4IHL - chains A and P of the 3 polymer chains in the assembly; structure by X-ray diffraction, 2.20 A resolution.

# Chain A
Molecule: 14-3-3 protein zeta/delta
From: Homo sapiens
UniProt: P63104 (1433Z_HUMAN); residue numbers follow UniProt; this construct covers 1-230
Chain sequence (235 residues; each row starts with the number of its first residue; numbers below 1 keep their minus sign (Gly-4 is residue -4)):
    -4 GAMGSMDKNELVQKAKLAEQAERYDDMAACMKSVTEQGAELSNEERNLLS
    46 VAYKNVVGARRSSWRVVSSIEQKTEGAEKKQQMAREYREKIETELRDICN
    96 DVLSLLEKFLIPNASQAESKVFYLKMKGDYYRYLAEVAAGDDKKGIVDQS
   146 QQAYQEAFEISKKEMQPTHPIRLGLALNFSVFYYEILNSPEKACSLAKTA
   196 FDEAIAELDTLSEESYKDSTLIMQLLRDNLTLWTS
Disordered / not traced: -4 to 0
Sequence notes: expression tag (-4 to 0)
Metal / ion sites: K+ near Asp124 (its only coordinating residue here)
Residues lining bound ligands: Cotylenin A (1F5; (1R,3aS,4R,5R,6R,9aR,10E)-6-({(1S,2R,4S,5R,6R,8S,9S)-5-hydroxy-2-(methoxymethyl)-9-methyl-9-[(2S)-oxiran-2-yl]-3,7,10,1 1-tetraoxatricyclo[6.2.1.0~1,6~]undec-4-yl}oxy)-1-(methoxymethyl)-4,9a-dimethyl-7-(propan-2-yl)-1,2,3,3a,4,5,6,8,9,9a-de cahydrodicyclopenta[a,d][8]annulene-1,5-diol): Asn42, Leu43, Ser45, Val46, Phe117, Lys120, Met121, Pro165, Ile166, Asp213, Leu216, Ile217

# Chain P
Molecule: RAF proto-oncogene serine/threonine-protein kinase
Notes: EC 2.7.11.1
UniProt: P04049 (RAF1_HUMAN); residues 229-264 here = UniProt positions 229-264
Chain sequence (36 residues; numbered 229 to 264; the number before each row is that of its first residue):
   229 QHRYSTPHAFTFNTSSPSSEGSLSQRQRSTSTPNVH
Disordered / not traced: 229, 238-254, 264
Modified positions: Ser233 (phosphoserine; SEP); Ser259 (phosphoserine; SEP)
Curated features (UniProtKB/Swiss-Prot):
  - modified residue (Phosphoserine): Ser252, Ser259
Residues lining bound ligands:
  - Cotylenin A (1F5; (1R,3aS,4R,5R,6R,9aR,10E)-6-({(1S,2R,4S,5R,6R,8S,9S)-5-hydroxy-2-(methoxymethyl)-9-methyl-9-[(2S)-oxiran-2-yl]-3,7,10,1 1-tetraoxatricyclo[6.2.1.0~1,6~]undec-4-yl}oxy)-1-(methoxymethyl)-4,9a-dimethyl-7-(propan-2-yl)-1,2,3,3a,4,5,6,8,9,9a-de cahydrodicyclopenta[a,d][8]annulene-1,5-diol), molecule 1: Thr234, Pro235, Ala237
  - Cotylenin A (1F5), molecule 2: Thr260, Pro261, Asn262, Val263

# How chain A and chain P interact
Contacting residue pairs (25; chain A residue first):
  Val46(A) with Asn262(P), hydrogen bond (backbone-side chain)
  Lys49(A) with Ser259(P); Thr260(P); Asn262(P)
  Asn50(A) with Asn262(P)
  Arg56(A) with Ser259(P)
  Lys120(A) with Thr260(P), hydrogen bond
  Arg127(A) with Ser259(P)
  Tyr128(A) with Ser259(P)
  Gly169(A) with Thr260(P), hydrogen bond (backbone-side chain)
  Leu172(A) with Thr258(P); Ser259(P); Thr260(P)
  Asn173(A) with Ser259(P); Thr260(P), hydrogen bond
  Val176(A) with Thr258(P)
  Tyr179(A) with Ser257(P)
  Glu180(A) with Ser257(P), hydrogen bond
  Leu220(A) with Pro261(P)
  Asn224(A) with Ser257(P); Thr258(P), hydrogen bond (side chain-backbone)
  Leu227(A) with Gln255(P); Arg256(P); Ser257(P)
  Trp228(A) with Ser257(P), hydrogen bond
Other interface residues (no listed pair), chain A (20 interface residues in all): Ser45, Leu216, Ile217
Other interface residues (no listed pair), chain P (9 interface residues in all): Val263

# In short
20 residues of chain A face 9 of chain P across their interface, with 7 hydrogen bonds. Polar pairs include
Val46(A)-Asn262(P), Lys120(A)-Thr260(P) and Gly169(A)-Thr260(P). One Cotylenin A molecule is bound between
chain A and chain P. Bound to chain P: Cotylenin A.
Here chain A is 14-3-3 protein zeta/delta (Homo sapiens) and chain P is RAF proto-oncogene
serine/threonine-protein kinase. Entry 4IHL (Human 14-3-3 isoform zeta in complex with a diphoyphorylated
C-RAF peptide and Cotylenin A) was determined by X-ray diffraction (same publication as 4IEA).
